Entry 4Y0K (X-ray diffraction, 2.20 A resolution); this record covers chain A.

[Chain A]
Molecule: AntE
Source organism: Streptomyces sp. NRRL 2288
UniProtKB: M1SQA1 (M1SQA1_9ACTO); residues 5-410 here correspond to UniProt positions 1-406 (UniProt number = residue number - 4)
Amino-acid sequence (426 residues; numbered -15 to 410; the number before each row is that of its first residue; numbers below 1 keep their minus sign (Met-15 is residue -15)):
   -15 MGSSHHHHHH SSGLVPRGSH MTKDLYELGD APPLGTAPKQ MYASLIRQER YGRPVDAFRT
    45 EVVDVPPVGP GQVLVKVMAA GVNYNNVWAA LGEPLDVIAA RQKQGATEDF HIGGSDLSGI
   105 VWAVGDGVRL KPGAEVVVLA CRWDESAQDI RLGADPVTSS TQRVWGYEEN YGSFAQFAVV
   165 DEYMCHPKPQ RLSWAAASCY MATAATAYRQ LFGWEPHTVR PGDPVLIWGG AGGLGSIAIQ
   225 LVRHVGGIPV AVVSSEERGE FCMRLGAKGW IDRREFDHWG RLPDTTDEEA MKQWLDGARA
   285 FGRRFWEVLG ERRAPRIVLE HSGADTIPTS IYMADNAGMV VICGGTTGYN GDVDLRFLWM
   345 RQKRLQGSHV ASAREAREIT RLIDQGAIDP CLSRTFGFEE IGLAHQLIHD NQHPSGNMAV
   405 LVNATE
Unresolved in the structure: -15 to 5
Construct notes: expression tag (-15 to 4)
Residues lining bound ligands: NADP (NAP; NADP nicotinamide-adenine-dinucleotide phosphate): Tyr68, Trp72, Ala186, Thr190, Trp212, Gly213, Gly216, Gly217, Leu218, Val236, Val237, Ser238, Arg242, Arg257, His305, Ser306, Asp309, Thr310, Cys327, Gly328, Gly329, Thr330, Thr331, Trp343, Ser352, His353, Val354, His397

[Overview]
Chain A binds NADP.
Chain A is AntE (Streptomyces sp. NRRL 2288); the structure, Structure of crotonyl-CoA carboxylase/reductase
AntE in complex with NADP, was determined by X-ray diffraction, deposited together with 4Y1B.
